8TOM - chains H and I of the 9 polymer chains in the assembly; structure by electron microscopy, 3.10 A resolution.

# Chain H
Name: DNA-directed RNA polymerase subunit alpha
Organism: Escherichia coli (strain K12)
Notes: EC 2.7.7.6
UniProt: P0A7Z4 (RPOA_ECOLI); residue numbers follow UniProt; this construct covers 1-329
Sequence (329 residues; row label = number of the first residue in the row):
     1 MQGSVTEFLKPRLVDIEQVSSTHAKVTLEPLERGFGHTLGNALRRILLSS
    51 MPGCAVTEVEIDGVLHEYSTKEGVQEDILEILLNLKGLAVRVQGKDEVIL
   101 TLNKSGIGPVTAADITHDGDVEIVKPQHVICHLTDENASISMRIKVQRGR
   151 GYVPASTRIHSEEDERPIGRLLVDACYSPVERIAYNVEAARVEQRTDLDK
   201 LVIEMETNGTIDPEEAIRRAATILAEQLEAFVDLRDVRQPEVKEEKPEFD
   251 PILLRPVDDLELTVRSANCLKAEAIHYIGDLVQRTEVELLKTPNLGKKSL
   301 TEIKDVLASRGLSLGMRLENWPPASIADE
Unresolved in the structure: 1-3, 159-170, 235-329
Curated features (UniProtKB/Swiss-Prot):
  - region: E162 to E165 (Required for interaction with Crp at class II promoters)
  - modified residue: R265 (ADP-ribosylarginine), K297 (N6-acetyllysine), K298 (N6-acetyllysine)

# Chain I
Name: DNA-directed RNA polymerase subunit beta
Organism: Escherichia coli (strain K12)
Notes: EC 2.7.7.6
UniProt: P0A8V2 (RPOB_ECOLI); residue numbers follow UniProt; this construct covers 1-1342
Sequence (1342 residues; each row starts with the number of its first residue):
     1 MVYSYTEKKRIRKDFGKRPQVLDVPYLLSIQLDSFQKFIEQDPEGQYGLE
    51 AAFRSVFPIQSYSGNSELQYVSYRLGEPVFDVQECQIRGVTYSAPLRVKL
   101 RLVIYEREAPEGTVKDIKEQEVYMGEIPLMTDNGTFVINGTERVIVSQLH
   151 RSPGVFFDSDKGKTHSSGKVLYNARIIPYRGSWLDFEFDPKDNLFVRIDR
   201 RRKLPATIILRALNYTTEQILDLFFEKVIFEIRDNKLQMELVPERLRGET
   251 ASFDIEANGKVYVEKGRRITARHIRQLEKDDVKLIEVPVEYIAGKVVAKD
   301 YIDESTGELICAANMELSLDLLAKLSQSGHKRIETLFTNDLDHGPYISET
   351 LRVDPTNDRLSALVEIYRMMRPGEPPTREAAESLFENLFFSEDRYDLSAV
   401 GRMKFNRSLLREEIEGSGILSKDDIIDVMKKLIDIRNGKGEVDDIDHLGN
   451 RRIRSVGEMAENQFRVGLVRVERAVKERLSLGDLDTLMPQDMINAKPISA
   501 AVKEFFGSSQLSQFMDQNNPLSEITHKRRISALGPGGLTRERAGFEVRDV
   551 HPTHYGRVCPIETPEGPNIGLINSLSVYAQTNEYGFLETPYRKVTDGVVT
   601 DEIHYLSAIEEGNYVIAQANSNLDEEGHFVEDLVTCRSKGESSLFSRDQV
   651 DYMDVSTQQVVSVGASLIPFLEHDDANRALMGANMQRQAVPTLRADKPLV
   701 GTGMERAVAVDSGVTAVAKRGGVVQYVDASRIVIKVNEDEMYPGEAGIDI
   751 YNLTKYTRSNQNTCINQMPCVSLGEPVERGDVLADGPSTDLGELALGQNM
   801 RVAFMPWNGYNFEDSILVSERVVQEDRFTTIHIQELACVSRDTKLGPEEI
   851 TADIPNVGEAALSKLDESGIVYIGAEVTGGDILVGKVTPKGETQLTPEEK
   901 LLRAIFGEKASDVKDSSLRVPNGVSGTVIDVQVFTRDGVEKDKRALEIEE
   951 MQLKQAKKDLSEELQILEAGLFSRIRAVLVAGGVEAEKLDKLPRDRWLEL
  1001 GLTDEEKQNQLEQLAEQYDELKHEFEKKLEAKRRKITQGDDLAPGVLKIV
  1051 KVYLAVKRRIQPGDKMAGRHGNKGVISKINPIEDMPYDENGTPVDIVLNP
  1101 LGVPSRMNIGQILETHLGMAAKGIGDKINAMLKQQQEVAKLREFIQRAYD
  1151 LGADVRQKVDLSTFSDEEVMRLAENLRKGMPIATPVFDGAKEAEIKELLK
  1201 LGDLPTSGQIRLYDGRTGEQFERPVTVGYMYMLKLNHLVDDKMHARSTGS
  1251 YSLVTQQPLGGKAQFGGQRFGEMEVWALEAYGAAYTLQEMLTVKSDDVNG
  1301 RTKMYKNIVDGNHQMEPGMPESFNVLLKEIRSLGINIELEDE
Unresolved in the structure: 1, 1342
Residues lining bound ligands:
  - chapso (1N7), molecule 1: Q46, Y47, Y179, S398, A399, V400, R452, E458, R465, E583, Y584
  - chapso (1N7), molecule 2: Q725, Y726, E962, I966
Curated features (UniProtKB/Swiss-Prot):
  - modified residue (N6-acetyllysine): K1022, K1200

# Chain H / chain I interface
Pairs across the interface (5; chain H residue first):
  R33(H) with E820(I), salt bridge; P1081(I)
  H37(H) with R1216(I)
  N41(H) with R1216(I); T1217(I)
Other interface residues (no listed pair), chain H (5 interface residues in all): G34, Y185
Other interface residues (no listed pair), chain I (5 interface residues in all): E1083

# Overview
Chain H and chain I each contribute 5 residues to their interface; the contacts include 1 salt bridge. Its one
salt-bridged contact is R33(H)-E820(I). Bound to chain I: chapso.
Chain H is DNA-directed RNA polymerase subunit alpha and chain I is DNA-directed RNA polymerase subunit beta,
both from Escherichia coli (strain K12); the structure, Escherichia coli RNA polymerase closed complex
intermediate at the lambda PR promoter, was determined by electron microscopy, deposited together with 8TO1,
8TO6, 8TO8 and 8TOE.
